PDB entry 4AE0 | X-ray diffraction, 2.00 A resolution | chain A

== Chain A ==
Protein: Diphtheria toxin
From: Corynebacterium diphtheriae
Notes: EC 2.4.2.36
Reference sequence: P00588 (DTX_CORBE); residues 1-535 here correspond to UniProt positions 33-567 (UniProt number = residue number + 32)
Chain sequence (535 residues; each row starts with the number of its first residue):
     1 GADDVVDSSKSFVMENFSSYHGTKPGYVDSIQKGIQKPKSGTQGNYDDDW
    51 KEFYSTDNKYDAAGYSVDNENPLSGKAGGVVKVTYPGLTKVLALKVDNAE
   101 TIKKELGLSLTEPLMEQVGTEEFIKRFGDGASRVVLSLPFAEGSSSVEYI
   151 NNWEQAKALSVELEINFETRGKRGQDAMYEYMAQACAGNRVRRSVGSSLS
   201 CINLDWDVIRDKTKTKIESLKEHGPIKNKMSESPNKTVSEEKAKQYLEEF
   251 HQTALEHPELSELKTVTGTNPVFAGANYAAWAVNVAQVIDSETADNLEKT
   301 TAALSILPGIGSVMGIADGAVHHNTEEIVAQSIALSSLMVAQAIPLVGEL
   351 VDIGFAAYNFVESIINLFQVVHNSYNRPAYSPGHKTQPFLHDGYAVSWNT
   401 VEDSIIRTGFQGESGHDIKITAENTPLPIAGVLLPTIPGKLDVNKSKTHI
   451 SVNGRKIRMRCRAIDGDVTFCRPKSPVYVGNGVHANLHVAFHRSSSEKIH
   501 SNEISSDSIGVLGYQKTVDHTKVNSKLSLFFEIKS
Unresolved in the structure: 1-4, 38-49, 188-200, 349-352, 517-519
Disulfides: Cys186-Cys201, Cys461-Cys471
Construct notes: engineered mutation Glu52 (Gly53 in P00588)
Curated features (UniProtKB/Swiss-Prot):
  - active site: Glu148
  - binding site (NAD(+)): His21, Tyr65
  - site: Trp153 (Modification inactivates enzyme), Arg193, Ser194 (Cleavage)
What the authors report for this chain:
  - conformationally variable residues (order/disorder transition, side-chain flip): Pro38 to Asp49, Trp50
  - mutagenesis - G52E: decreased binding to NAD
  - mutagenesis - G52E (Tm change -10 degC): decreased stability
  - catalytic residues: Glu148 (citing earlier work)

== Summary ==
Curated annotation (UniProt) lists active-site residue Glu148 and NAD+-binding residues His21 and Tyr65. The
paper reports the catalytic residue Glu148; G52E reduces binding to NAD.
Chain A is Diphtheria toxin (Corynebacterium diphtheriae); the structure, Crystal structure of diphtheria
toxin mutant CRM197, was determined by X-ray diffraction together with 4AE1 from the same study.
